7OCI - chains A and E of the 9 polymer chains in the assembly; structure by electron microscopy, 3.46 A resolution.

== Chain A ==
Protein: Dolichyl-diphosphooligosaccharide--protein glycosyltransferase subunit 1
Source organism: Saccharomyces cerevisiae S288C
Notes: EC 2.4.99.18
UniProtKB: P41543 (OST1_YEAST); numbering as in UniProt (aligned over 1-476)
Amino-acid sequence (476 residues; numbered 1 to 476; the number before each row is that of its first residue):
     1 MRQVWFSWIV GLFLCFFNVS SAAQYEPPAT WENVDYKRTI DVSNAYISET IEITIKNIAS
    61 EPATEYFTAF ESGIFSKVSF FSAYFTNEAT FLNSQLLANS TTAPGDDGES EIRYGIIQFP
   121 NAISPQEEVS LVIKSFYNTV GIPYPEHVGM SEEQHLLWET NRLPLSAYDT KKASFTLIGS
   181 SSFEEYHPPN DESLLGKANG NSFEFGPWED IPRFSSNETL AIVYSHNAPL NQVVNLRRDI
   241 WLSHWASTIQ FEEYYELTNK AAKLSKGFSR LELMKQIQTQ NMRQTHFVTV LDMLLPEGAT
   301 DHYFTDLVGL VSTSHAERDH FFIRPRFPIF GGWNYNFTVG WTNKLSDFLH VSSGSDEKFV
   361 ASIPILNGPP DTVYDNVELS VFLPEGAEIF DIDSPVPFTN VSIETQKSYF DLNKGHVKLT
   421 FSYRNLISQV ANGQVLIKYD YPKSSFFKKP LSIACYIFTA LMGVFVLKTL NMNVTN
Disordered / not traced: 1-24, 99-110, 471-476
Covalently attached groups: N-acetylglucosamine (NAG) linked to Asn336, Asn400
Reported in the primary citation:
  - post-translational modification sites: Asn99, Asn217

== Chain E ==
Protein: Dolichyl-diphosphooligosaccharide--protein glycosyltransferase subunit OST5
Source organism: Saccharomyces cerevisiae S288C
Notes: EC 2.4.99.18
UniProtKB: Q92316 (OST5_YEAST); numbering as in UniProt (aligned over 1-86)
Amino-acid sequence (86 residues; each row starts with the number of its first residue):
     1 MTYEQLYKEF HSSKSFQPFI HLDTQPKFAI CGLIVTLAVL SSALFAVGSK SSYIKKLFFY
    61 TILSVIGSLF AGLTTVFASN SFGVYV
Disordered / not traced: 1

== Interface between chain A and chain E ==
Contacting residue pairs (55; chain A residue first):
  Ser243(A) - Val86(E)
  Trp245(A) - Gln25(E)
  Trp245(A) - Phe77(E)  hydrophobic
  Trp245(A) - Asn80(E)
  Trp245(A) - Val86(E)  hydrophobic
  Ala246(A) - Leu22(E)
  Ala246(A) - Asn80(E)
  Ala246(A) - Tyr85(E)  hydrophobic
  Ser247(A) - Pro18(E)
  Thr248(A) - Leu22(E)
  Thr248(A) - Tyr85(E)
  Gln250(A) - Tyr85(E)
  Ser346(A) - Ser15(E)  hydrogen bond (backbone-side chain)
  Ser346(A) - Phe16(E)
  Phe348(A) - Phe10(E)
  His350(A) - Phe10(E)
  His350(A) - Ser13(E)
  His350(A) - Lys14(E)
  His350(A) - Ser15(E)
  Val351(A) - Ser13(E)  hydrogen bond (backbone-side chain)
  Val351(A) - Lys14(E)  hydrogen bond (backbone-backbone)
  Val351(A) - Ser15(E)
  Ser352(A) - Glu9(E)
  Phe359(A) - Phe16(E)  hydrophobic
  Val360(A) - Phe10(E)  hydrophobic
  Ser362(A) - Phe10(E)
  Asp393(A) - Thr2(E)
  Asp393(A) - Tyr3(E)  hydrogen bond (side chain-backbone)
  Pro395(A) - Tyr3(E)
  Phe410(A) - Thr75(E)
  Phe410(A) - Ser79(E)
  Phe410(A) - Val86(E)
  Gln434(A) - Tyr3(E)  hydrogen bond (backbone-side chain)
  Leu436(A) - Tyr3(E)  hydrophobic
  Leu436(A) - Leu6(E)
  Leu436(A) - Tyr7(E)  hydrophobic
  Lys438(A) - Glu9(E)  salt bridge
  Phe447(A) - Phe19(E)  hydrophobic
  Lys449(A) - Val86(E)
  Pro450(A) - Gly72(E)
  Leu451(A) - Leu69(E)  hydrophobic
  Ile453(A) - Thr75(E)
  Ala454(A) - Ser68(E)
  Ile457(A) - Ala71(E)  hydrophobic
  Phe458(A) - Val65(E)  hydrophobic
  Phe458(A) - Ser68(E)  hydrogen bond (backbone-side chain)
  Leu461(A) - Leu40(E)  hydrophobic
  Leu461(A) - Tyr60(E)  hydrogen bond (backbone-side chain)
  Leu461(A) - Ser64(E)
  Met462(A) - Thr61(E)
  Phe465(A) - Val47(E)  hydrophobic
  Phe465(A) - Tyr53(E)
  Phe465(A) - Leu57(E)  hydrophobic
  Phe465(A) - Tyr60(E)  hydrophobic
  Thr469(A) - Tyr53(E)
Other interface residues (no listed pair), chain A (43 interface residues in all): His244, Asp301, Thr342, Leu345, Leu349, Ala361, Asp391, Ser394, Tyr409, His416, Phe446
Other interface residues (no listed pair), chain E (36 interface residues in all): Gln5, Ile20, Leu73, Val76

== Overview ==
43 residues of chain A and 36 residues of chain E are in contact, with 7 hydrogen bonds and 1 salt bridge.
Polar pairs include Lys438(A)-Glu9(E), Ser346(A)-Ser15(E) and Val351(A)-Ser13(E). The paper reports
modification sites Asn99(A) and Asn217(A).
Chain A is Dolichyl-diphosphooligosaccharide--protein glycosyltransferase subunit 1 and chain E is
Dolichyl-diphosphooligosaccharide--protein glycosyltransferase subunit OST5, both from Saccharomyces
cerevisiae S288C; the structure, Cryo-EM structure of yeast Ost6p containing oligosaccharyltransferase
complex, was determined by electron microscopy.
